Entry 6F36 (electron microscopy, 3.70 A resolution); this record covers chains H and I of the 12 polymer chains in the assembly.

Chain H (and I):
Molecule: Mitochondrial ATP synthase subunit c
Organism: Polytomella sp. Pringsheim 198.80
Notes: chain I of this document is another copy of the same molecule, construct and numbering; everything in this record applies to it too
UniProtKB: D7P7X5 (D7P7X5_9CHLO); residues 1-127 here = UniProt positions 1-127
Chain sequence (127 residues; each row starts with the number of its first residue):
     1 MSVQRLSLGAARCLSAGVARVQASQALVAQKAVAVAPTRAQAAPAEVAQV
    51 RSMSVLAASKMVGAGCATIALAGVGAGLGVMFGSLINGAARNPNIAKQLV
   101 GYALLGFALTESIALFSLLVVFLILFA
Unresolved in the structure: 1-53, 127

Chain H / chain I interface:
Contacting residue pairs (47; chain H residue first):
  Ser54(H) - Leu56(I)
  Ala57(H) - Leu56(I)
  Ala58(H) - Val55(I)  hydrophobic
  Ala58(H) - Ser59(I)  hydrogen bond (backbone-side chain)
  Met61(H) - Ser59(I)
  Met61(H) - Lys60(I)
  Met61(H) - Gly63(I)
  Met61(H) - Ile124(I)  hydrophobic
  Val62(H) - Ser59(I)
  Val62(H) - Val62(I)  hydrophobic
  Val62(H) - Gly63(I)
  Gly65(H) - Gly63(I)
  Gly65(H) - Cys66(I)
  Gly65(H) - Ala67(I)  hydrogen bond (backbone-backbone)
  Cys66(H) - Cys66(I)  hydrogen bond
  Thr68(H) - Cys66(I)
  Thr68(H) - Ala67(I)  hydrogen bond (side chain-backbone)
  Thr68(H) - Ala70(I)
  Ile69(H) - Cys66(I)
  Ile69(H) - Ile69(I)  hydrophobic
  Leu71(H) - Ala70(I)
  Leu71(H) - Ile113(I)  hydrophobic
  Ala72(H) - Ile69(I)
  Ala72(H) - Ala70(I)
  Ala72(H) - Gly73(I)
  Ala72(H) - Val74(I)
  Gly75(H) - Gly73(I)
  Gly75(H) - Val74(I)
  Gly75(H) - Gly77(I)
  Ala76(H) - Gly73(I)  hydrogen bond (backbone-backbone)
  Ala76(H) - Gly77(I)
  Gly79(H) - Gly77(I)
  Gly79(H) - Val80(I)
  Gly79(H) - Met81(I)
  Val80(H) - Val80(I)
  Gly83(H) - Val80(I)
  Gly83(H) - Ser84(I)  hydrogen bond (backbone-side chain)
  Ile86(H) - Ser84(I)
  Asn87(H) - Asn87(I)
  Ala90(H) - Arg91(I)
  Arg91(H) - Arg91(I)
  Pro93(H) - Asn92(I)
  Lys97(H) - Tyr102(I)  hydrogen bond
  Glu111(H) - Ile113(I)
  Leu115(H) - Phe116(I)  hydrophobic
  Leu118(H) - Val120(I)  hydrophobic
  Leu125(H) - Ile124(I)  hydrophobic
Also at the interface, not in a pair above, chain H (35 interface residues in all): Ser59, Ala64, Leu78, Phe82, Ser84, Phe107, Ala114, Val121, Phe122
Also at the interface, not in a pair above, chain I (32 interface residues in all): Ala72, Ala76, Leu85, Gly88, Leu99, Leu109, Thr110, Leu123

Summary:
35 residues of chain H face 32 of chain I across their interface; the contacts include 7 hydrogen bonds. Among
the polar pairs are Ala58(H)-Ser59(I), Cys66(H)-Cys66(I) and Thr68(H)-Ala67(I).
Chain H and chain I are both Mitochondrial ATP synthase subunit c (Polytomella sp. Pringsheim 198.80); the
structure, Polytomella Fo model, was determined by electron microscopy.
